Entry 9CJY (electron microscopy, 3.70 A resolution); this record covers chains A and F of the 12 polymer chains in the assembly.

[Chain A]
Molecule: Hemagglutinin HA1 chain
Source organism: Influenza A virus
Reference sequence: Q6WG00 (Q6WG00_9INFA); the construct lacks a stretch of the UniProt sequence and is renumbered around it, so the offset changes along the chain: 11-55 = UniProt 18-62; 56-79 = UniProt 64-87; 80-93 = UniProt 89-102; 94-117 = UniProt 104-127; 2 more segments
Chain sequence (326 residues; row label = number of the first residue in the row; note: 3 numbers in that range are skipped by the numbering (no residue carries them; nothing is unmodelled there); a row labelled like 117A-117C holds insertion residues (117A, then the next letters in order)):
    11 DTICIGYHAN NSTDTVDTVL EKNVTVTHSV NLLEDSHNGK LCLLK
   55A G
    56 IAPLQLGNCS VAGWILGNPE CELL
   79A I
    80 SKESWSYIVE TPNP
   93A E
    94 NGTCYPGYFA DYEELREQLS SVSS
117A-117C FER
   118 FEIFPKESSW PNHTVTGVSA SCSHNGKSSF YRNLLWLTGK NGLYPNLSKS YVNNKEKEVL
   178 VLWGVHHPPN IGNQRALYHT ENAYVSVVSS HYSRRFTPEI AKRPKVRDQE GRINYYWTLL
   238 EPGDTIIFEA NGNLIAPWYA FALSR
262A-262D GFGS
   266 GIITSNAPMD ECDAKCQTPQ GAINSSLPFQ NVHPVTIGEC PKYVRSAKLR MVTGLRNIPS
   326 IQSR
Disordered / not traced: 262A-262D, 326-329
Disulfides: Cys52-Cys277, Cys64-Cys76, Cys97-Cys139, Cys281-Cys305

[Chain F]
Molecule: Hemagglutinin HA2 chain
Source organism: Influenza A virus
Reference sequence: Q6WG00 (Q6WG00_9INFA); residues 1-176 here correspond to UniProt positions 344-519 (UniProt number = residue number + 343)
Chain sequence (222 residues; row label = number of the first residue in the row):
     1 GLFGAIAGFI EGGWTGMVDG WYGYHHQNEQ GSGYAADQKS TQNAINQITN KVNSVIEKMN
    61 TQFTAVGKEF NKLERRMENL NKKVDDGFLD IWTYNAELLV LLENERTLDF HDSNVKNLYE
   121 KVKSQLKNNA KEIGNGCFEF YHKCNNECME SVKNGTYDYP KYSEESKLNR EKIDGVSGRL
   181 VPRGSPGSGY IPEAPRDGQA YVRKDGEWVL LSTFLGHHHH HH
Disordered / not traced: 1-3, 171-222
Disulfides: Cys144-Cys148
Construct notes: conflict Gln47 (Gly390 in Q6WG00); expression tag (177-222)

[Chain A / chain F interface]
Pairs across the interface (10; chain A residue first):
  Asp104(A) with Leu73(F)
  Glu106(A) with Arg76(F)
  Glu107(A) with Lys72(F); Leu73(F); Arg75(F)
  Glu110(A) with Asn79(F), hydrogen bond
  Gln111(A) with Arg75(F)
  Glu238(A) with Lys72(F), salt bridge
  Arg262(A) with Lys72(F)
  Lys307(A) with Asp90(F), salt bridge

[Summary]
Chain A and chain F form an interface of 8 and 6 residues respectively, with 1 hydrogen bond and 2 salt
bridges. Polar pairs include Glu238(A)-Lys72(F), Lys307(A)-Asp90(F) and Glu110(A)-Asn79(F).
Chain A is Hemagglutinin HA1 chain and chain F is Hemagglutinin HA2 chain, both from Influenza A virus; the
structure, CryoEM structure of NC99 hemagglutinin trimer in complex with Fab BB798E 3-C07, was determined by
electron microscopy.
